7RDZ - chains C and D of the 8 polymer chains in the assembly; structure by electron microscopy, 3.60 A resolution.

# Chain C
Molecule: Non-structural protein 7
Organism: Severe acute respiratory syndrome coronavirus 2
Reference sequence: P0DTD1 (R1AB_SARS2); residues 1-83 here correspond to UniProt positions 3860-3942 (UniProt number = residue number + 3859)
Sequence (88 residues; row label = number of the first residue in the row; numbers below 1 keep their minus sign (Gly-4 is residue -4)):
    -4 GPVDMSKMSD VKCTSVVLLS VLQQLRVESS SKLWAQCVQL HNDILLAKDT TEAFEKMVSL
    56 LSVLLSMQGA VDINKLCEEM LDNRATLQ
Not modelled in the structure: -4 to 0, 74-83
Sequence notes: expression tag (-4 to 0)
Curated features (UniProtKB/Swiss-Prot):
  - site: Gln83 (Cleavage)

# Chain D
Molecule: Non-structural protein 8
Organism: Severe acute respiratory syndrome coronavirus 2
Reference sequence: P0DTD1 (R1AB_SARS2); residues 1-198 here correspond to UniProt positions 3943-4140 (UniProt number = residue number + 3942)
Sequence (199 residues; row label = number of the first residue in the row; numbering starts at 0):
     0 MAIASEFSSL PSYAAFATAQ EAYEQAVANG DSEVVLKKLK KSLNVAKSEF DRDAAMQRKL
    60 EKMADQAMTQ MYKQARSEDK RAKVTSAMQT MLFTMLRKLD NDALNNIINN ARDGCVPLNI
   120 IPLTTAAKLM VVIPDYNTYK NTCDGTTFTY ASALWEIQQV VDADSKIVQL SEISMDNSPN
   180 LAWPLIVTAL RANSAVKLQ
Not modelled in the structure: 0-6, 192-198
Sequence notes: initiating methionine (0)
Curated features (UniProtKB/Swiss-Prot):
  - site: Gln198 (Cleavage)

# How chain C and chain D interact
Contacting residue pairs (44; chain C residue first):
  Asp5(C) - Met94(D)
  Asp5(C) - Lys97(D)  salt bridge
  Asp5(C) - Leu98(D)
  Val6(C) - Leu98(D)  hydrophobic
  Thr9(C) - Met94(D)
  Thr9(C) - Leu95(D)
  Thr9(C) - Leu98(D)
  Val12(C) - Leu91(D)  hydrophobic
  Leu13(C) - Leu91(D)  hydrophobic
  Val16(C) - Met87(D)
  Val16(C) - Leu91(D)  hydrophobic
  Gln19(C) - Val83(D)
  Gln19(C) - Thr84(D)
  Gln19(C) - Met87(D)
  Leu28(C) - Ile119(D)  hydrophobic
  Gln31(C) - Ile119(D)
  Phe49(C) - Leu98(D)  hydrophobic
  Phe49(C) - Asn100(D)
  Glu50(C) - Leu122(D)
  Met52(C) - Leu103(D)  hydrophobic
  Val53(C) - Ala102(D)  hydrophobic
  Val53(C) - Leu103(D)  hydrophobic
  Ser54(C) - Ile119(D)
  Ser54(C) - Ile120(D)  hydrogen bond (side chain-backbone)
  Ser54(C) - Leu122(D)
  Leu56(C) - Leu95(D)  hydrophobic
  Leu56(C) - Ile106(D)  hydrophobic
  Ser57(C) - Ile119(D)
  Ser57(C) - Ile120(D)  hydrogen bond (side chain-backbone)
  Val58(C) - Ile119(D)  hydrophobic
  Leu59(C) - Leu91(D)  hydrophobic
  Leu60(C) - Ile106(D)
  Leu60(C) - Ala110(D)  hydrophobic
  Leu60(C) - Val115(D)
  Ser61(C) - Pro116(D)
  Gln63(C) - Val115(D)
  Val66(C) - Gln88(D)
  Ile68(C) - Phe92(D)  hydrophobic
  Ile68(C) - Arg111(D)
  Asn69(C) - Arg111(D)
  Leu71(C) - Gln88(D)
  Leu71(C) - Phe92(D)  hydrophobic
  Cys72(C) - Arg111(D)  hydrogen bond
  Glu73(C) - Arg111(D)  salt bridge
Also at the interface, not in a pair above, chain C (29 interface residues in all): Ser15, Lys51
Also at the interface, not in a pair above, chain D (26 interface residues in all): Ile107, Gly113, Asn118, Ala150, Arg190

# Overview
Chain C and chain D form an interface of 29 and 26 residues respectively, with 3 hydrogen bonds and 2 salt
bridges. Among the polar pairs are Asp5(C)-Lys97(D), Glu73(C)-Arg111(D) and Ser54(C)-Ile120(D).
Here chain C is Non-structural protein 7 and chain D is Non-structural protein 8, both from Severe acute
respiratory syndrome coronavirus 2. Entry 7RDZ (SARS-CoV-2 replication-transcription complex bound to nsp13
helicase - nsp13(2)-RTC - apo class) was determined by electron microscopy (same publication as 7RDX, 7RDY,
7RE0, 7RE1, 7RE2 and 7RE3).
